6ZXJ - chains H and I of the 9 polymer chains in the assembly; structure by electron microscopy, 3.50 A resolution.

== Chain H (and I) ==
Protein: Lethal factor
Source organism: Bacillus anthracis
Notes: EC 3.4.24.83; chain I of this document is another copy of the same molecule, construct and numbering; everything in this record applies to it too
UniProtKB: P15917 (LEF_BACAN); residues -32 to 776 here correspond to UniProt positions 1-809 (UniProt number = residue number + 33)
Chain sequence (809 residues; each row starts with the number of its first residue; numbers below 1 keep their minus sign (Met-32 is residue -32)):
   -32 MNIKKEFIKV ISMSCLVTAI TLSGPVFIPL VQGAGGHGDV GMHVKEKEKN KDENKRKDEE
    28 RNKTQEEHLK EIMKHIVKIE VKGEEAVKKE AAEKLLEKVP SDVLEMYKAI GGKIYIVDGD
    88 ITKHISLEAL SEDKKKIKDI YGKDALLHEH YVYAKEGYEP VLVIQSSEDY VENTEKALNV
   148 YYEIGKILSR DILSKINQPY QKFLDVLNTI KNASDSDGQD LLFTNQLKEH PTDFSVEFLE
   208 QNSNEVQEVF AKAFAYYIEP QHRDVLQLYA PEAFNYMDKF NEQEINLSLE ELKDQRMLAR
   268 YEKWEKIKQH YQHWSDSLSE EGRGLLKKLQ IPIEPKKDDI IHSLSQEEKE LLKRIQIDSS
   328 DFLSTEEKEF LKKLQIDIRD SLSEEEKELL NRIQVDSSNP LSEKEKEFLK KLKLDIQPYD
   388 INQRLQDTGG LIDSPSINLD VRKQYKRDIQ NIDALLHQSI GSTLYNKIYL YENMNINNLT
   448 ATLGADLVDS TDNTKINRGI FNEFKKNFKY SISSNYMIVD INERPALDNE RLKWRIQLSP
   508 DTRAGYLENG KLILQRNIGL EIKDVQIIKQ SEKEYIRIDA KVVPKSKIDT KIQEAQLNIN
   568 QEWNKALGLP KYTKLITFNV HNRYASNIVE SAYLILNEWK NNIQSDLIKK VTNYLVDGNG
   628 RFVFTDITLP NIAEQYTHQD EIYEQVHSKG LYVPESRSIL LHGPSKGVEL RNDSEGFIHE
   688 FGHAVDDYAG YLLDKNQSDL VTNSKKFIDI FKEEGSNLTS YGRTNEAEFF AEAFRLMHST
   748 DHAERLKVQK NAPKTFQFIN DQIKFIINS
Not modelled in the structure: -32 to 51, 346-367, 774-776 (chain I: -32 to 31, 339-342, 346-367, 398-400, 430-432, 774-776)
UniProt features mapped onto this chain:
  - region: Arg263 to Gln297 (IIA)
  - active site: Glu687 (Proton acceptor)
  - binding site (Zn(2+)): His686, His690, Tyr728, Glu735

== Chain H / chain I interface ==
Residue-residue contacts - 6 pairs, chain H then chain I:
  Lys572(H) - Glu52(I)  salt bridge
  Lys572(H) - Asp85(I)  salt bridge
  Leu576(H) - Tyr82(I)
  Pro577(H) - Tyr82(I)  hydrophobic
  Lys578(H) - Ile81(I)  hydrogen bond (backbone-backbone)
  Lys578(H) - Ile83(I)
Also at the interface, not in a pair above, chain I (6 interface residues in all): Lys80
From the paper, about this interface:
  - residue pairs: Lys572(H)-Glu52(I) (salt bridge), Lys572(H)-Asp85(I) (salt bridge), Pro577(H)-Tyr82(I) (hydrophobic contact), Lys578(H)-Ile81(I) (backbone contact)
  - interface residues, chain H: Lys572(H)
  - interface residues, chain I: Glu52(I)

== In short ==
4 residues of chain H and 6 residues of chain I are in contact; the contacts include 1 hydrogen bond and 2
salt bridges. Polar pairs include Lys572(H)-Glu52(I), Lys572(H)-Asp85(I) and Lys578(H)-Ile81(I). The paper
describes salt bridges between Lys572(H) and Glu52(I) and Lys572(H) and Asp85(I); a hydrophobic contact
between Pro577(H) and Tyr82(I); a backbone contact between Lys578(H) and Ile81(I). From the paper: interface
residues Lys572(H) and Glu52(I).
Both chains are Lethal factor (Bacillus anthracis). Entry 6ZXJ (Fully-loaded anthrax lethal toxin in its
heptameric pre-pore state, in which the third lethal factor is ...) was determined by electron microscopy
(same publication as 6ZXK and 6ZXL).
